5XDL - chain A; structure by X-ray diffraction, 2.70 A resolution.

[Chain A]
Protein: Epidermal growth factor receptor
Organism: Homo sapiens
Notes: EC 2.7.10.1
UniProtKB: P00533 (EGFR_HUMAN); numbering as in UniProt (aligned over 696-1022)
Sequence (331 residues; numbered 692 to 1022; the number before each row is that of its first residue):
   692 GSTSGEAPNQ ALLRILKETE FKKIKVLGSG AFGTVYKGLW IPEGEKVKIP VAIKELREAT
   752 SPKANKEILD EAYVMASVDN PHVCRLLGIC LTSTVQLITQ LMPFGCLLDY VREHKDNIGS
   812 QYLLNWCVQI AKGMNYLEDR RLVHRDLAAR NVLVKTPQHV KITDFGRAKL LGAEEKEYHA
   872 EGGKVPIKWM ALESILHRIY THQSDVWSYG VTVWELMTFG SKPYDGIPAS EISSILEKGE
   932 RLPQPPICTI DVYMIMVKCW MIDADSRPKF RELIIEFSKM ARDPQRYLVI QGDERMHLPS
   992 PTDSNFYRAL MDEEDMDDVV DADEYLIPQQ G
Disordered / not traced: 692-695, 747-748, 862-876, 991-1004, 1019-1022
Covalently attached groups: CO-1686 (8JC) linked to C797
Differences from the reference sequence: expression tag (692-695); engineered mutation R858 (Leu in P00533)
Residues lining bound ligands: CO-1686 (8JC; N-[3-[[2-[[4-(4-ethanoylpiperazin-1-yl)-2-methoxy-phenyl]amino]-5-(trifluoromethyl)pyrimidin-4-yl]amino]phenyl]prop-2-enamide): K716, L718, G719, V726, A743, K745, T790, Q791, L792, M793, P794, G796, D800, R841, L844, T854
Swiss-Prot annotation at these positions:
  - active site: D837 (Proton acceptor)
  - binding site (ATP): L718 to V726, K745, T790, Q791, D855
  - site: Y1016 (Important for interaction with PIK3C2B)
  - modified residue: K745 (N6-(2-hydroxyisobutyryl)lysine), Y869 (Phosphotyrosine), S991 (Phosphoserine), S995 (Phosphoserine), Y998 (Phosphotyrosine), Y1016 (Phosphotyrosine)
  - cross-link (Glycyl lysine isopeptide (Lys-Gly)): K716 (interchain with G-Cter in ubiquitin), K737 (interchain with G-Cter in ubiquitin), K754 (interchain with G-Cter in ubiquitin), K757 (interchain with G-Cter in ubiquitin), K867 (interchain with G-Cter in ubiquitin), K929 (interchain with G-Cter in ubiquitin), K960 (interchain with G-Cter in ubiquitin), K970 (interchain with G-Cter in ubiquitin)
  - natural variant: E709 (E709A: Found in a lung cancer sample; E709G: Found in a lung cancer sample; E709K: Found in a lung cancer sample), G719 (G719A: Found in a lung cancer sample; G719C: Found in a lung cancer sample; G719D: Found in a lung cancer sample; G719S: Found in a lung cancer sample), G724 (G724S: Found in a lung cancer sample), E734 (E734K: Found in a lung cancer sample), E746 to S752 (sequence variant, change not given here; Found in a lung cancer sample), E746 to T751 (sequence variant, change not given here; Found in a lung cancer sample), E746 to A750 (deletion: Found in a lung cancer sample), E746 (deletion: Found in a lung cancer sample), L747 to T751 (deletion: Found in a lung cancer sample), L747 to E749 (deletion: Found in a lung cancer sample), L747 (L747F: Found in a lung cancer sample), R748 (R748P: Found in a lung cancer sample), 12 further natural variant entries in UniProt
  - mutagenesis: P699 (P699A: Reduced phosphorylation), N700 (N700A: Abolishes phosphorylation), L704 (L704A: Abolishes phosphorylation), R705 (R705A: Abolishes phosphorylation), I706 (I706A: Abolishes phosphorylation), K745 (K745A/M: Abolishes kinase activity), D974 (D974A: Strongly reduced phosphorylation), R977 (R977A: Reduced phosphorylation), E1005 to D1006 (Constitutively activated kinase), Y1016 (Y1016F: 50% decrease in interaction with PIK3C2B. 65% decrease in interaction with PIK3C2B; when associated with F-1197. Abolishes interaction with PIK3C2B; when associated with F-1197 and F-1092)
From the paper describing this entry:
  - binding site for CO-1686: L718, V726, L792, M793, C797, L844
  - specificity-determining residues: L792 (proposed by the authors, not directly observed)
  - mutagenesis - L718Q, L844V: decreased binding to CO-1686 (proposed by the authors, not directly observed)

[In short]
Covalently linked CO-1686: at C797. UniProt lists active-site residue D837, 13 ATP-binding residues and 11
mutagenesis sites. From the paper: a binding site for CO-1686 at L718, V726 and L792 among others; L718Q and
L844V reduce binding to CO-1686.
Chain A is Epidermal growth factor receptor (Homo sapiens); the structure, Crystal structure of EGFR 696-1022
L858R in complex with CO-1686, was determined by X-ray diffraction (same publication as 5XDK).
